3QGK - chains D and L of the 12 polymer chains in the assembly; structure by X-ray diffraction, 3.00 A resolution.

[Chain D]
Name: Fusion of urease beta and gamma subunits
From: Helicobacter mustelae
UniProtKB: D3UJ81 (D3UJ81_HELM1); numbering as in UniProt (aligned over 1-225)
Amino-acid sequence (225 residues; each row starts with the number of its first residue):
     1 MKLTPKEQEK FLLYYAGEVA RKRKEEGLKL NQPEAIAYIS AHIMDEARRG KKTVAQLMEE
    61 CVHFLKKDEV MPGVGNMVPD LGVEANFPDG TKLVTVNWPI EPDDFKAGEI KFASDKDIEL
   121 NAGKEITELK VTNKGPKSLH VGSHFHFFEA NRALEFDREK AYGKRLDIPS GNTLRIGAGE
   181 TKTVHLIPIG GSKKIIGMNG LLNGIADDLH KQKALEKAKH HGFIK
Modified positions: Met1 (n-formylmethionine; FME)

[Chain L]
Name: Urease subunit beta 2
From: Helicobacter mustelae
Notes: EC 3.5.1.5
UniProtKB: D3UJ80 (D3UJ80_HELM1); residues 1-568 here = UniProt positions 1-568
Amino-acid sequence (568 residues; each row starts with the number of its first residue):
     1 MKMKRQEYVN TYGPTTGDKV RLGDTDLWAE VEHDYTVYGE ELKFGAGKTI REGMGQSNSP
    61 DENTLDLVIT NALIIDYTGI YKADIGIKNG KIHGIGKAGN KDMQDGVTPH MVVGVGTEAL
   121 AGEGMIITAG GIDSHTHFLS PQQFPTALAN GVTTMFGGGT GPVDGTNATT ITPGVWNLHR
   181 MLRAAEEYGM NVGLLGKGNS SSRAQLVEQV KAGAIGFKLH EDWGTTPSAI DHCLSVADEY
   241 DVQVCIHTDT VNEAGYVDDT LRAMNGRAIH AYHIEGAGGG HSPDVITMAG EVNILPSSTT
   301 PTIPYTINTV AEHLDMLMTC HHLDKRIRED LQFSQSRIRP GSIAAEDTLH DMGVIAMTSS
   361 DSQAMGRAGE VIPRTWQTAD KNKKEFGRLT EEKGDNDNFR IKRYISKYTI NPAITHGVSE
   421 YIGSVEEGKI ADLVVWNPAF FGVKPKIIIK GGMVVFSEMG DSNASVPTPQ PVYYREMFGH
   481 HGKAKFDTSI TFVSKVAYEN GIKEKLGLER KVLPVKNCRN VTKKDFKFNN TTAKITVNPE
   541 TFEVFVNGKL CTSKPATEVA LASRYTFF
Disordered / not traced: 329-332
Modified positions: Lys218 (lysine nz-carboxylic acid; KCX)
Ion coordination: Fe ion site 1: His135, His137, Lys218, Asp361; Fe ion site 2: Lys218, His247, His273
Reported in the primary citation:
  - catalytic residues: Lys218
  - mutagenesis - K218A, K218E, K218R: abolished catalytic activity
  - mutagenesis - C245A: decreased catalytic activity

[Interface between chain D and chain L]
Pairs across the interface - 13 pairs, chain D then chain L:
  Gly191(D) - Lys524(L)  hydrogen bond (backbone-side chain)
  Ser192(D) - Thr522(L)
  Lys194(D) - Arg519(L)
  Lys194(D) - Asn520(L)  hydrogen bond
  Ile205(D) - Gly266(L)
  Ile205(D) - Val292(L)  hydrophobic
  Asp207(D) - Glu291(L)
  Asp208(D) - Lys534(L)  salt bridge
  Leu209(D) - Leu261(L)
  Leu209(D) - Arg262(L)
  His210(D) - Asn265(L)  hydrogen bond
  His210(D) - Gly266(L)
  Lys213(D) - Asn265(L)  hydrogen bond
Interface residues without a listed pair, chain D (10 interface residues in all): Asn203
Interface residues without a listed pair, chain L (12 interface residues in all): Asp258

[Overview]
10 residues of chain D and 12 residues of chain L are in contact; the contacts include 4 hydrogen bonds and 1
salt bridge. Polar contacts include Asp208(D)-Lys534(L), Gly191(D)-Lys524(L) and Lys194(D)-Asn520(L). The
paper reports the catalytic residue Lys218(L); K218A, K218E and K218R of chain L abolish catalytic activity.
Here chain D is Fusion of urease beta and gamma subunits and chain L is Urease subunit beta 2, both from
Helicobacter mustelae. Entry 3QGK (3.0 A Model of Iron Containing Urease UreA2B2 from Helicobacter mustelae
(refined w/ no ordered solvent)) was determined by X-ray diffraction (same publication as 3QGA).
